1KT5 - chain A; structure by X-ray diffraction, 1.46 A resolution.

Chain A:
Protein: Plasma retinol-binding protein
Source organism: Bos taurus
Reference sequence: P18902 (RETBP_BOVIN); numbering as in UniProt (aligned over 1-175)
Amino-acid sequence (175 residues; each row starts with the number of its first residue):
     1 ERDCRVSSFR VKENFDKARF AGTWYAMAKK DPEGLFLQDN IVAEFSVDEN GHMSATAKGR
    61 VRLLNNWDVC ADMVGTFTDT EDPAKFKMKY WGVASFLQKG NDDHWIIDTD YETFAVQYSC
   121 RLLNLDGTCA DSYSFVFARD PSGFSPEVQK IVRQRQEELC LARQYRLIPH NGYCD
Disulfide bonds: Cys-4/Cys-160, Cys-70/Cys-174, Cys-120/Cys-129
Small-molecule neighbours: retinol (RTL): Leu-35, Phe-36, Leu-37, Ala-43, Phe-45, Ala-55, Ala-57, Val-61, Leu-63, Met-73, Val-74, Gly-75, Met-88, Tyr-90, Phe-96, Leu-97, Gln-98, Asp-102, His-104, Gln-117, Arg-121, Tyr-133, Phe-135, Phe-137

In short:
Chain A binds retinol.
Chain A is Plasma retinol-binding protein (Bos taurus); the structure, Crystal structure of bovine holo-RBP at
pH 4.0, was determined by X-ray diffraction together with 1KT3, 1KT4, 1KT6 and 1KT7 from the same study.
